6N7R - chains B and r of the 18 polymer chains in the assembly; structure by electron microscopy, 3.20 A resolution.

[Chain B]
Protein: U1 small nuclear ribonucleoprotein C
Source organism: Saccharomyces cerevisiae (strain ATCC 204508 / S288c)
Reference sequence: Q05900 (RU1C_YEAST); residue numbers follow UniProt; this construct covers 1-231
Amino-acid sequence (231 residues; each row starts with the number of its first residue):
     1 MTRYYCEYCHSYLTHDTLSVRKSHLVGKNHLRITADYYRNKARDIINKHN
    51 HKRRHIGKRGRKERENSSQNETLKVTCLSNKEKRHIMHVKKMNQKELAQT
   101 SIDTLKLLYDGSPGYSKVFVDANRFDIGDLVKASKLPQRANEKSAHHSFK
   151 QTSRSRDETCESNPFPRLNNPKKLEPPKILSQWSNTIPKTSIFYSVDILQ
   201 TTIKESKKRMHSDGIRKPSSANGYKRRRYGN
Not modelled in the structure: 1-2, 198-231
Ion coordination: Zn2+: Cys6, Cys9, His24, His30
Curated features (UniProtKB/Swiss-Prot):
  - zinc finger: Tyr4 to Asp36 (Matrin-type)
  - mutagenesis: Leu13 (L13A/D/E/F/G/H/K/P/R/S/T/W/Y: Gives rise to unstable commitment complexes; L13C/I/M/N/Q/V: No effect)

[Chain r]
Molecule: ACT1 pre-mRNA
Sequence (240 nucleotides; each row starts with the number of its first residue; note: 96 numbers in that range are skipped by the numbering (no residue carries them; nothing is unmodelled there); numbers below 1 keep their minus sign (G-179 is residue -179)):
  -179 GGAUCCGAUAUCCGUACACCAUCAGGGUACGAGCUAGCCCAUGGCGUACA
  -129 CCAUCAGGGUACGACUAGUAGAUCUCGUACACCAUCAGGGUACGGAAUUG
   -79 UCUAGACUUUUAGAUUUUUCACGCUUACUGCUUUUUUCUUCCCAAGAUCG
   -29 AAAAUUUACUGAAUUAACAAUGGAUUCUG
     1 GUAUGUUC
   103 NNNNNNNNNNNNNNNNNNNNNNNNNN
   130 NNNNNNNNNNNNNNNNNNNNNNNNNNN
Not modelled in the structure: -179 to -3

[Chain B / chain r interface]
Residue-residue contacts - 13 pairs, chain B then chain r:
  Tyr12(B) with G1(r), sugar contact
  Leu13(B) with G1(r), sugar contact
  Thr14(B) with G-1(r), hydrogen bond to the base; G1(r), hydrogen bond to the sugar
  Val20(B) with G1(r), base contact; U2(r), base contact
  Ser23(B) with A3(r), sugar contact
  His24(B) with U2(r), hydrogen bond to the phosphate
  Gly27(B) with A3(r), phosphate contact; U4(r), phosphate contact
  Lys28(B) with U4(r), hydrogen bond to the phosphate
  Arg139(B) with U4(r), sugar contact; G5(r), salt bridge to the phosphate
Also at the interface, not in a pair above, chain B (12 interface residues in all): Asn29, Ala140, Glu142
Also at the interface, not in a pair above, chain r (7 interface residues in all): U6

[Summary]
The interface between chain B and chain r involves 12 residues on one side and 7 on the other; the contacts
include 4 hydrogen bonds and 1 salt bridge. Polar pairs include Thr14(B)-G-1(r), Thr14(B)-G1(r) and
His24(B)-U2(r). From UniProt: one mutagenesis site on chain B.
Here chain B is U1 small nuclear ribonucleoprotein C (Saccharomyces cerevisiae (strain ATCC 204508 / S288c))
and chain r is ACT1 pre-mRNA. Entry 6N7R (Saccharomyces cerevisiae spliceosomal E complex (ACT1)) was
determined by electron microscopy (same publication as 6N7P).
